Entry 8UHF (electron microscopy, 3.80 A resolution); this record covers chains C and F of the 9 polymer chains in the assembly.

Chain C (and F):
Name: Toxin co-regulated pilin
Source organism: Vibrio cholerae
Notes: chain F of this document is another copy of the same molecule, construct and numbering; everything in this record applies to it too
Reference sequence: Q93TT5 (Q93TT5_VIBCL); residues 1-199 here correspond to UniProt positions 26-224 (UniProt number = residue number + 25)
Chain sequence (199 residues; numbered 1 to 199; the number before each row is that of its first residue):
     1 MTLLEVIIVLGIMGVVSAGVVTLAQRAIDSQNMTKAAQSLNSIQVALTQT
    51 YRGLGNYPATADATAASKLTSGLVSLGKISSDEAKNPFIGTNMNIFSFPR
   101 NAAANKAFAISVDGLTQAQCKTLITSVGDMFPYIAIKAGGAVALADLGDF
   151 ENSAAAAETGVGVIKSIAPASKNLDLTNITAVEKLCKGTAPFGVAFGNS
Not modelled in the structure: 199 (chain F: 55-60, 199)
Differences from the reference sequence: conflict Ala181 (His206 in Q93TT5)
Disulfides: Cys120-Cys186

Chain C / chain F interface:
Contacting residue pairs (15):
  Thr2(C) - Val16(F)
  Leu4(C) - Val20(F)  hydrophobic
  Glu5(C) - Val20(F)
  Ile8(C) - Val20(F)  hydrophobic
  Arg26(C) - Gly77(F)  hydrogen bond (side chain-backbone)
  Arg26(C) - Ile79(F)
  Arg26(C) - Ser80(F)
  Lys121(C) - Ser75(F)
  Thr122(C) - Gly77(F)
  Thr125(C) - Leu76(F)
  Thr177(C) - Tyr51(F)
  Ile179(C) - Leu69(F)
  Ile179(C) - Gly72(F)
  Ile179(C) - Leu73(F)
  Val182(C) - Ser75(F)
Other interface residues (no listed pair), chain C (14 interface residues in all): Ile12, Val16, Thr22
Other interface residues (no listed pair), chain F (16 interface residues in all): Ala24, Ala27, Gln31, Lys78, Asp82

Summary:
14 residues of chain C face 16 of chain F across their interface; the contacts include 1 hydrogen bond. The
hydrogen-bonded pair is Arg26(C)-Gly77(F).
Both chains are Toxin co-regulated pilin (Vibrio cholerae). Entry 8UHF (Cryo-EM of Vibrio cholerae toxin
co-regulated pilus - asymmetric reconstruction) was determined by electron microscopy (same publication as
8U1K).
